7ZI4 - chains K and X of the 20 polymer chains in the assembly; structure by electron microscopy, 3.20 A resolution.

[Chain K]
Protein: Histone H2A type 1-B/E
From: Homo sapiens
UniProtKB: P04908 (H2A1B_HUMAN); residues 0-129 here correspond to UniProt positions 1-130 (UniProt number = residue number + 1)
Sequence (130 residues; each row starts with the number of its first residue; numbering starts at 0):
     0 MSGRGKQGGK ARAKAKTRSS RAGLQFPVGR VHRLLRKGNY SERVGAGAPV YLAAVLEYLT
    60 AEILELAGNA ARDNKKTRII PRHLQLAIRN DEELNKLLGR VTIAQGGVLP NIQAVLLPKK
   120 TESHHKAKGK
Disordered / not traced: 0-12, 119-129
Curated features (UniProtKB/Swiss-Prot):
  - modified residue: Ser1 (N-acetylserine), Arg3 (Citrulline), Lys5 (N6-(2-hydroxyisobutyryl)lysine), Lys9 (N6-(2-hydroxyisobutyryl)lysine), Lys13 (N6-(beta-hydroxybutyryl)lysine), Lys36 (N6-(2-hydroxyisobutyryl)lysine), Lys74 (N6-(2-hydroxyisobutyryl)lysine), Lys75 (N6-(2-hydroxyisobutyryl)lysine), Lys95 (N6-(2-hydroxyisobutyryl)lysine), Gln104 (N5-methylglutamine), Lys118 (N6-(2-hydroxyisobutyryl)lysine), Lys119 (N6-crotonyllysine), Thr120 (Phosphothreonine), Lys125 (N6-crotonyllysine)
  - cross-link (Glycyl lysine isopeptide (Lys-Gly)): Lys13 (interchain with G-Cter in ubiquitin), Lys15 (interchain with G-Cter in ubiquitin), Lys119 (interchain with G-Cter in ubiquitin)

[Chain X]
Molecule: 158-nt DNA strand
Sequence (158 nucleotides; row label = number of the first residue in the row; numbers below 1 keep their minus sign (DC-85 is residue -85)):
   -85 CCGGTGCCGA GGCCGCTCAA TTGGTCGTAG ACAGCTCTAG CACCGCTTAA ACGCACGTAC
   -25 GCGCTGTCCC CCGCGTTTTA ACCGCCAAGG GGATTACTCC CTAGTCTCCA GGCACGTGTC
    35 AGATATATAC ATCCTGTGCA TGTACTCGGG ATATTGAT

[How chain K and chain X interact]
Contacting residue pairs (15; chain K residue first):
  Lys13(K) - DT46(X)  salt bridge to the phosphate
  Arg29(K) - DC48(X)  hydrogen bond to the phosphate
  Arg29(K) - DT49(X)  salt bridge to the phosphate
  Arg42(K) - DT38(X)  sugar contact
  Arg42(K) - DA39(X)  phosphate contact
  Val43(K) - DT38(X)  sugar contact
  Val43(K) - DA39(X)  hydrogen bond to the phosphate
  Gly44(K) - DT38(X)  phosphate contact
  Ala45(K) - DT38(X)  hydrogen bond to the phosphate
  Lys75(K) - DA58(X)  hydrogen bond to the phosphate
  Lys75(K) - DC59(X)  salt bridge to the phosphate
  Thr76(K) - DT57(X)  phosphate contact
  Thr76(K) - DA58(X)  hydrogen bond to the phosphate
  Arg77(K) - DT57(X)  sugar contact
  Arg77(K) - DA58(X)  hydrogen bond to the phosphate
Also at the interface, not in a pair above, chain K (12 interface residues in all): Ala14, Thr16, Glu41
Also at the interface, not in a pair above, chain X (9 interface residues in all): DC47

[Summary]
12 residues of chain K and 9 residues of chain X are in contact; the contacts include 6 hydrogen bonds and 3
salt bridges. Among the polar pairs are Arg29(K)-DC48(X), Val43(K)-DA39(X) and Ala45(K)-DT38(X).
Here chain K is Histone H2A type 1-B/E (Homo sapiens) and chain X is a 158-nt DNA strand. Entry 7ZI4 (Cryo-EM
structure of the human INO80 complex bound to a WT nucleosome) was determined by electron microscopy.
